4JI3 - chains A and L of the 21 polymer chains in the assembly; structure by X-ray diffraction, 3.35 A resolution.

# Chain A
Molecule: 16S rRNA
From: Thermus thermophilus
Sequence (1522 nucleotides; row label = number of the first residue in the row; note: 42 numbers in that range are skipped by the numbering (no residue carries them; nothing is unmodelled there); a row labelled like 190A-190L holds insertion residues (190A, then the next letters in order); numbering starts at 0):
     0 UUUGUUGGAGAGUUUGAUCCUGGCUCAGGGUGAACGCUGGCGGCGUGCCU
    50 AAGACAUGCAAGUCGUGCGGG
    73 CCGCGGGGUUUU
    88 ACUCCG
    95 UGGUC
   101 AGCGGCGGACGGGUGAGUAACGCGUGGGU
  129A G
   130 ACCUACCCGGAAGAGGGGGACAACCCGGGGAAACUCGGGCUAAUCCCCCA
   180 UGUGGACCCGC
190A-190L CCCUUGGGGUGU
   191 GUCCAAAGGGCUUU
   216 GCCCGCUUCCGGAUGGGCCCGCGUCCCAUCAGCUAGUUGGUGGGGUAAUG
   266 GCCCACCAAGGCGACGACGGGUAGCCGGUCUGAGAGGAUGGCCGGCCACA
   316 GGGGCACUGAGACACGGGCCCCACUCCUACGGGAGGCAGCAGUUAGGAAU
   366 CUUCCGCAAUGGGCGCAAGCCUGACGGAGCGACGCCGCUUGGAGGAAGAA
   416 GCCCUUCGGGGUGUAAACUCCUGAA
   442 CCCGGGACGAAACCCCCGACGA
   474 GGGGACUGACGGUACCGGG
   494 GUAAUAGCGCCGGCCAACUCCGUGCCAGCAGCCGCGGUAAUACGGAGGGC
   544 GCGAGCGUUACCCGGAUUCACUGGGCGUAAAGGGCGUGUAGGCGGCCUGG
   594 GGCGUCCCAUGUGAAAGACCACGGCUCAACCGUGGGGGAGCGUGGGAUAC
   644 GCUCAGGCUAGACGGUGGGAGAGGGUGGUGGAAUUCCCGGAGUAGCGGUG
   694 AAAUGCGCAGAUACCGGGAGGAACGCCGAUGGCGAAGGCAGCCACCUGGU
   744 CCACCCGUGACGCUGAGGCGCGAAAGCGUGGGGAGCAAACCGGAUUAGAU
   794 ACCCGGGUAGUCCACGCCCUAAACGAUGCGCGCUAGGUCUCUGGGUCU
   848 CCUGGGGGCCGAAGCUAACGCGUUAAGCGCGCCGCCUGGGGAGUACGGCC
   898 GCAAGGCUGAAACUCAAAGGAAUUGACGGGGGCCCGCACAAGCGGUGGAG
   948 CAUGUGGUUUAAUUCGAAGXAACGCGAAGAACCUUACCAGGCCUUGACAU
   998 GCUAGG
 1003A G
  1004 AACCCGGGUGAAAGCCUGGGGUGCCCC
1030A-1030D GCGA
  1031 GGGGAGCCCUAGCACAGGUGCUGCAUGGCCGUCGUCAGCUCGUGCCGUGA
  1081 GGUGUUGGGUUAAGUCCCGCAACGAGCGCAACCCCCGCCGUUAGUUGCCA
  1131 GCGGUUCGGCCGGGCACUCUAACGGGACUGCCCGCGAAA
  1171 GCGGGAGGAAGGAGGGGACGACGUCUGGUCAGCAUGGCCCUUACGGCCUG
  1221 GGCGACACACGUGCUACAAUGCCCACUACAAAGCGAUGCCACCCGGCAAC
  1271 GGGGAGCUAAUCGCAAAAAGGUGGGCCCAGUUCGGAUUGGGGUCUGCAAC
  1321 CCGACCCCAUGAAGCCGGAAUCGCUAGUAAUCGCGGAUCAG
 1361A C
  1362 CAUGCCGCGGUGAAUACGUUCCCGGGCCUUGUACACACXGCCXGUXACGC
  1412 CAUGGGAGCGGGCUCUACCCGAAGUCGCCGGG
  1446 AGCCUACGGG
  1459 CAGGCGCCGAGGGUAGGGCCCGUGACUGGGGCGAAGUCGUAACAAGGUAG
  1509 CUGUACCGGAAGGUGCGGCUGGAUCCACUCCUUUCU
Unresolved in the structure: 0-4, 1533-1538
Construct notes: conflict C1534 (A2157 in M26923.1), A1535 (C2158 in M26923.1)
Modified / non-standard residues: PSU (pseudouridine-5'-monophosphate) at position 516, 7MG (7N-methyl-8-hydroguanosine-5'-monophosphate) at position 527, M2G (N2-dimethylguanosine-5'-monophosphate) at position 966, 5MC (5-methylcytidine-5'-monophosphate) at position 967, 2MG (2N-methylguanosine-5'-monophosphate) at position 1207, 5MC (5-methylcytidine-5'-monophosphate) at position 1400, 4OC (4n,o2'-methylcytidine-5'-monophosphate) at position 1402, 5MC (5-methylcytidine-5'-monophosphate) at position 1404, 5MC (5-methylcytidine-5'-monophosphate) at position 1407, UR3 (3-methyluridine-5'-monophoshate) at position 1498, MA6 (6N-dimethyladenosine-5'-monophoshate) at position 1518, MA6 (6N-dimethyladenosine-5'-monophoshate) at position 1519, PSU (pseudouridine-5'-monophosphate) at position 1540, PSU (pseudouridine-5'-monophosphate) at position 1541
Bound ions: Mg2+ site 1 near U5 (its only coordinating residue here); Mg2+ site 2: U12, G22; Mg2+ site 3 near G21 (its only coordinating residue here); Mg2+ site 4 near C48 (its only coordinating residue here); Mg2+ site 5: C58, U387; Mg2+ site 6: A59, U387; Mg2+ site 7: G61, U62, G105; Mg2+ site 8 near G97 (its only coordinating residue here); Mg2+ site 9 near G107 (its only coordinating residue here); Mg2+ site 10: G117, G289; Mg2+ site 11: C121, G124, U125, G236; Mg2+ site 12 near C121 (its only coordinating residue here); 104 more Mg2+ sites not listed
Small-molecule neighbours: streptomycin (SRY): U12, U13, U14, C526, 7MG_527, C912, A913, A914, A915, C1490, G1491
What the authors report for this chain:
  - mutagenesis - C1490U: increased growth

# Chain L
Name: Ribosomal protein S12
From: Thermus thermophilus
UniProt: F6DEQ7 (F6DEQ7_THETG); numbering as in UniProt (aligned over 1-135)
Sequence (135 residues; each row starts with the number of its first residue):
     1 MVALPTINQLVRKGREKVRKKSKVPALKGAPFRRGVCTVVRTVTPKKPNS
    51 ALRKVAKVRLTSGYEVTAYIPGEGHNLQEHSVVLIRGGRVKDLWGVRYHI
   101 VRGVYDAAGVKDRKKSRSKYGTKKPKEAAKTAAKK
Unresolved in the structure: 1-4, 129-135
Construct notes: conflict Trp-94 (Pro in F6DEQ7)
Small-molecule neighbours: streptomycin (SRY): Lys-46, Lys-47, Pro-48, Lys-91, Trp-94

# How chain A and chain L interact
Contacting residue pairs (121; chain A residue first):
  U24(A) with Lys-23(L), phosphate contact
  A33(A) with Phe-32(L), base contact
  C34(A) with Phe-32(L), sugar contact; Leu-84(L), sugar contact; Val-101(L), sugar contact; Val-104(L), phosphate contact
  G35(A) with Val-104(L), sugar contact; Arg-117(L), sugar contact; Ser-118(L), hydrogen bond to the sugar; Gly-121(L), sugar contact
  C36(A) with Ser-118(L), sugar contact; Thr-122(L), sugar contact; Lys-123(L), salt bridge to the phosphate; Lys-124(L), phosphate contact
  U37(A) with Lys-123(L), salt bridge to the phosphate; Lys-124(L), hydrogen bond to the phosphate
  G302(A) with Lys-17(L), salt bridge to the phosphate
  A303(A) with Lys-17(L), salt bridge to the phosphate
  G362(A) with Arg-33(L), sugar contact; Arg-34(L), salt bridge to the phosphate; Thr-61(L), phosphate contact
  A363(A) with Ala-30(L), base contact; Pro-31(L), base contact; Phe-32(L), base contact; Arg-33(L), phosphate contact; Arg-34(L), salt bridge to the phosphate; Thr-61(L), hydrogen bond to the phosphate; Leu-84(L), sugar contact; Tyr-105(L), sugar contact
  G500(A) with Lys-124(L), salt bridge to the phosphate
  C501(A) with Arg-117(L), salt bridge to the phosphate; Ser-118(L), hydrogen bond to the phosphate; Lys-124(L), salt bridge to the phosphate
  G502(A) with Lys-115(L), phosphate contact; Ser-116(L), phosphate contact; Arg-117(L), hydrogen bond to the phosphate; Ser-118(L), hydrogen bond to the phosphate; Lys-119(L), hydrogen bond to the phosphate
  C503(A) with Ser-116(L), hydrogen bond to the phosphate; Lys-119(L), salt bridge to the phosphate
  C518(A) with Ser-50(L), phosphate contact
  C519(A) with Ser-50(L), hydrogen bond to the phosphate; Ala-51(L), phosphate contact
  A520(A) with Ala-51(L), phosphate contact; Leu-52(L), hydrogen bond to the phosphate; Lys-54(L), salt bridge to the phosphate; Glu-73(L), hydrogen bond to the sugar
  G521(A) with Arg-53(L), hydrogen bond to the base; Lys-54(L), salt bridge to the phosphate; Gly-72(L), phosphate contact; Glu-73(L), phosphate contact
  C522(A) with Asn-49(L), base contact; Arg-53(L), base contact; Tyr-69(L), hydrogen bond to the phosphate; Pro-71(L), phosphate contact; Gly-72(L), hydrogen bond to the phosphate; Asp-92(L), base contact; Tyr-120(L), sugar contact
  A523(A) with Arg-53(L), base contact; Val-90(L), base contact; Asp-92(L), hydrogen bond to the base; Tyr-120(L), phosphate contact
  C525(A) with Lys-91(L), phosphate contact
  C526(A) with Lys-91(L), salt bridge to the phosphate
  7MG_527(A) with Asn-49(L), hydrogen bond to the base
  C528(A) with Asn-49(L), hydrogen bond to the base
  G529(A) with Asn-49(L), base contact; Ser-50(L), hydrogen bond to the base; Ala-51(L), base contact
  G537(A) with Glu-73(L), sugar contact; Arg-113(L), salt bridge to the phosphate
  G538(A) with Arg-113(L), salt bridge to the phosphate; Lys-114(L), hydrogen bond to the phosphate; Lys-115(L), hydrogen bond to the phosphate
  A539(A) with Lys-114(L), salt bridge to the phosphate; Lys-115(L), salt bridge to the phosphate
  G550(A) with Lys-119(L), sugar contact
  U551(A) with Arg-86(L), sugar contact
  U552(A) with Pro-31(L), hydrogen bond to the sugar; Phe-32(L), base contact; Arg-86(L), hydrogen bond to the sugar; Gly-87(L), phosphate contact
  A553(A) with Val-24(L), phosphate contact; Gly-29(L), hydrogen bond to the sugar; Ala-30(L), sugar contact; Pro-31(L), sugar contact; Gly-88(L), phosphate contact
  C554(A) with Ser-22(L), hydrogen bond to the phosphate
  C555(A) with Lys-20(L), phosphate contact
  C556(A) with Lys-20(L), salt bridge to the phosphate
  C562(A) with Arg-15(L), base contact; Glu-16(L), hydrogen bond to the sugar; Val-18(L), phosphate contact
  A563(A) with Arg-15(L), base contact
  C564(A) with Leu-10(L), phosphate contact; Arg-15(L), salt bridge to the phosphate
  G567(A) with Pro-5(L), base contact; Arg-15(L), hydrogen bond to the base
  G568(A) with Pro-5(L), base contact
  G585(A) with Asn-8(L), hydrogen bond to the sugar
  C880(A) with Thr-6(L), hydrogen bond to the phosphate; Asn-8(L), hydrogen bond to the phosphate; Gln-9(L), phosphate contact; Arg-12(L), salt bridge to the phosphate
  G881(A) with Gln-9(L), hydrogen bond to the phosphate; Arg-12(L), salt bridge to the phosphate
  C882(A) with Pro-5(L), base contact; Gln-9(L), base contact
  U884(A) with Arg-15(L), base contact
  A909(A) with Lys-21(L), phosphate contact
  C910(A) with Arg-97(L), salt bridge to the phosphate
  U911(A) with Trp-94(L), phosphate contact; Gly-95(L), phosphate contact; Arg-97(L), salt bridge to the phosphate
  C912(A) with Trp-94(L), phosphate contact
  A913(A) with Lys-46(L), phosphate contact; Lys-91(L), salt bridge to the phosphate
  C1490(A) with Trp-94(L), phosphate contact
  G1491(A) with Lys-46(L), salt bridge to the phosphate; Trp-94(L), sugar contact
  A1492(A) with Lys-47(L), phosphate contact
Also at the interface, not in a pair above, chain A (59 interface residues in all): A32, C242, A759, C879, C883, C1412
Also at the interface, not in a pair above, chain L (65 interface residues in all): Ile-7, Lys-13, Arg-19, Pro-48, Lys-57, Arg-102

# In short
59 residues of chain A face 65 of chain L across their interface; the contacts include 30 hydrogen bonds and
25 salt bridges. Among the polar pairs are G521(A)/Arg-53(L), A523(A)/Asp-92(L) and 7MG_527(A)/Asn-49(L).
Streptomycin is bound between chain A and chain L. The paper reports that C1490U of chain A increases growth.
Chain A is 16S rRNA and chain L is Ribosomal protein S12, both from Thermus thermophilus; the structure,
Crystal Structure of 30S ribosomal subunit from Thermus thermophilus, was determined by X-ray diffraction,
deposited together with 4JI0, 4JI1, 4JI2, 4JI4, 4JI5, 4JI6, 4JI7 and 4JI8.
